PDB entry 6YXY | electron microscopy, 3.10 A resolution | chains A8 and AA of the 83 polymer chains in the assembly

== Chain A8 ==
Molecule: bL35m
From: Trypanosoma brucei brucei
Reference sequence: D0A1K1 (D0A1K1_TRYB9); numbering as in UniProt (aligned over 1-181)
Sequence (181 residues; row label = number of the first residue in the row):
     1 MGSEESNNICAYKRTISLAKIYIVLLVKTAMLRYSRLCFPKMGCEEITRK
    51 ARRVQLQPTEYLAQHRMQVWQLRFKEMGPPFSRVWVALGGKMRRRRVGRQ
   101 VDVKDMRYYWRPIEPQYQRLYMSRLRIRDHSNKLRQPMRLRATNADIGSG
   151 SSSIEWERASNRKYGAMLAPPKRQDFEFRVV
Not modelled in the structure: 1-39
Bound ions: Mg2+: Ala63, Arg66 (shared with G70(AA) of chain AA)

== Chain AA ==
Molecule: 12S ribosomal RNA
From: Trypanosoma brucei brucei
Sequence (1176 nucleotides; numbered 1 to 1176; the number before each row is that of its first residue):
     1 AUUUUACCAAUUAAGAAGAAUAUUAUAAUAAUGGGUGUCUUAUAUUUUAA
    51 AUAAAUAUUUAAAUUCCGUGUAGUAAAUUUAUUAUUUGUAUUAUUUAUAU
   101 AAUAGGUGUAUUAUAUUUAAAUUUUAAAUUUGUUGUUUUAUAUUUAGAUA
   151 CAUAUUUAUAGAUUAAUAUAUUUAAAUAAUAUUUUAAAAUUUAUUGAACU
   201 GUAAUUAUUAGUUUAAUAUUUUUAGUUUGAUGUUGAAAUAUUUAAUUAAA
   251 GAUGUUACAGUUGUUCUAUAUGUACCAAAUAAAUAUAGUAAGAUUAUUUU
   301 AGUUGAAUUAAUAAAUAAAUAUUUAUUUUUCUUUGUAAAUAUUAUGAACA
   351 AUUUAAAAAUUAAUCUGUUUAACUAAAAUGUUAUAUAUAAUAAUCUAAGU
   401 UAAUUUGAAUAUUAAAAGUACAAGUAUAAUUUGUAAUUCUAAAGUAUUUU
   451 AAUGGUAUAUUUUUAGUAGGUAAAUGAAAAGUAUAAAUGGAUAUAACUUA
   501 AUAUUUAAUAUUUGUUUAAUGAAAAGUAUUUUAUUAUUAUAUUGUAUAGU
   551 AUUAUUAUAGUGUAUAGUUUUUUAAAAAUAUAAAAAUAUUGUUAAUAAAA
   601 UUAUCGUAUUUUAAGUGCGUUUAUUAAAUGCGUUUGUCUAAGAUAAUUAU
   651 UUAAGAUUAUUCUUGUAAAUAUAUUUAAAUAUUAAUAAUUCUUAAAAUAA
   701 AAAAAUAUCCUCAAUUGCAAUAUUAUUGUAGCAUAGUAAUUUGUUAACUA
   751 AAUAUUAAAGUGUUCCAUAGAAAAUUUUUAAAUUACAACAAAUAAAAUAA
   801 AGUAUGAAUUAAUAUCAAAAUUUUAAUAAAAAUUAAAAAAUUAAAAUAGG
   851 GCAAGUCCUACUCUCCUUUACAAAGAGAACAUUAUGAUAUGUAAUUGUAU
   901 GUUUGAUUGGGGCAAUACUAUAUUUAUUUAUAUAGCAUAAGAACUAUAUU
   951 CUUUGAAAUUAUAAAAGGUUCGAGCAGGUUAACAAGCAUUAAAAAUAAAU
  1001 GUGUUUCAUCGUCUACUUAUUACCAUGAUUGNNNNNNNNNNNNNNNNNNA
  1051 AUUCGUUAGUUGGGUUAAAAUCGUUGUAAAGCAGAUUUGUUUAUAUAUUU
  1101 AAUUUUUAUAAUUAAUAAUAAUUAAUAUAAGUACGCAAGGAUUGAUUAUU
  1151 GAAAAAAGAAAGAAGAAUAUAAUUUA
Not modelled in the structure: 207-221, 397-442, 595-784, 1024-1031, 1050-1058, 1066-1070
Construct notes: conflict N1032 (A2395 in 343546), N1033 (U2396 in 343546), N1034 (U2397 in 343546), N1035 (G2398 in 343546), N1036 (U2399 in 343546), N1037 (U2400 in 343546), N1038 (C2401 in 343546), N1039 (A2402 in 343546), N1040 (U2403 in 343546), N1041 (C2404 in 343546), N1042 (A2405 in 343546), N1043 (A2406 in 343546), N1044 (A2407 in 343546), N1045 (A2408 in 343546), N1046 (U2409 in 343546), N1047 (A2410 in 343546), N1048 (G2411 in 343546), N1049 (U2412 in 343546)
Bound ions: Mg2+ site 1 near A30 (its only coordinating residue here); Mg2+ site 2: A63, G68; Mg2+ site 3: G70 (shared with Ala63(A8), Arg66(A8) of chain A8); Mg2+ site 4 near G108 (its only coordinating residue here); Mg2+ site 5 near A140 (its only coordinating residue here); Mg2+ site 6 near U145 (its only coordinating residue here); Mg2+ site 7 near A146 (its only coordinating residue here); Mg2+ site 8: A198, C199; Mg2+ site 9: A238, A551; Mg2+ site 10 near U267 (its only coordinating residue here); Mg2+ site 11 near G469 (its only coordinating residue here); Mg2+ site 12 near A495 (its only coordinating residue here); 6 more Mg2+ sites not listed

== Chain A8 / chain AA interface ==
Residue-residue contacts (116; chain A8 residue first):
  Met42(A8) - U23(AA)  hydrogen bond to the sugar
  Met42(A8) - U95(AA)  base contact
  Met42(A8) - U96(AA)  sugar contact
  Arg52(A8) - A282(AA)  hydrogen bond to the sugar
  Arg52(A8) - A283(AA)  salt bridge to the phosphate
  Gln55(A8) - U56(AA)  hydrogen bond to the base
  Thr59(A8) - U180(AA)  sugar contact
  Tyr61(A8) - U60(AA)  phosphate contact
  Tyr61(A8) - A61(AA)  hydrogen bond to the phosphate
  Tyr61(A8) - G70(AA)  stacking on the base
  Tyr61(A8) - U71(AA)  base contact
  Leu62(A8) - U59(AA)  phosphate contact
  Leu62(A8) - U60(AA)  hydrogen bond to the phosphate
  Leu62(A8) - A179(AA)  sugar contact
  Ala63(A8) - U60(AA)  phosphate contact
  Ala63(A8) - A61(AA)  phosphate contact
  Ala63(A8) - G70(AA)  base contact
  Gln64(A8) - G70(AA)  hydrogen bond to the base
  Arg66(A8) - A61(AA)  salt bridge to the phosphate
  Met67(A8) - G68(AA)  phosphate contact
  Gln68(A8) - U65(AA)  hydrogen bond to the base
  Gln68(A8) - G68(AA)  hydrogen bond to the base
  Val69(A8) - C67(AA)  sugar contact
  Leu72(A8) - C67(AA)  base contact
  Arg73(A8) - C67(AA)  hydrogen bond to the base
  Lys75(A8) - U164(AA)  phosphate contact
  Lys75(A8) - A165(AA)  salt bridge to the phosphate
  Glu76(A8) - U163(AA)  phosphate contact
  Met77(A8) - U163(AA)  phosphate contact
  Met77(A8) - U164(AA)  phosphate contact
  Gly78(A8) - U163(AA)  hydrogen bond to the phosphate
  Pro80(A8) - A174(AA)  base contact
  Phe81(A8) - A174(AA)  base contact
  Arg83(A8) - A162(AA)  salt bridge to the phosphate
  Gly90(A8) - U312(AA)  sugar contact
  Lys91(A8) - A311(AA)  sugar contact
  Lys91(A8) - U312(AA)  salt bridge to the phosphate
  Arg93(A8) - G909(AA)  base contact
  Arg93(A8) - G910(AA)  hydrogen bond to the base
  Arg93(A8) - G911(AA)  base contact
  Arg94(A8) - G909(AA)  phosphate contact
  Arg95(A8) - G910(AA)  hydrogen bond to the base
  Arg95(A8) - G911(AA)  hydrogen bond to the base
  Arg95(A8) - G912(AA)  hydrogen bond to the base
  Arg96(A8) - G910(AA)  phosphate contact
  Arg96(A8) - U959(AA)  salt bridge to the phosphate
  Val97(A8) - U959(AA)  hydrogen bond to the base
  Gly98(A8) - C913(AA)  base contact
  Gly98(A8) - A956(AA)  base contact
  Arg99(A8) - G910(AA)  salt bridge to the phosphate
  Arg99(A8) - G911(AA)  salt bridge to the phosphate
  Arg99(A8) - G912(AA)  base contact
  Gln100(A8) - U312(AA)  base contact
  Gln100(A8) - G912(AA)  hydrogen bond to the base
  Gln100(A8) - C913(AA)  base contact
  Gln100(A8) - A956(AA)  base contact
  Val101(A8) - C913(AA)  hydrogen bond to the base
  Val101(A8) - A914(AA)  base contact
  Val101(A8) - A956(AA)  base contact
  Asp102(A8) - C913(AA)  hydrogen bond to the sugar
  Lys104(A8) - U952(AA)  hydrogen bond to the sugar
  Asp105(A8) - U312(AA)  base contact
  Asp105(A8) - C913(AA)  hydrogen bond to the sugar
  Met106(A8) - U312(AA)  base contact
  Arg107(A8) - A313(AA)  base contact
  Tyr108(A8) - A165(AA)  hydrogen bond to the phosphate
  Tyr109(A8) - U312(AA)  hydrogen bond to the phosphate
  Tyr109(A8) - A313(AA)  sugar contact
  Trp110(A8) - A165(AA)  hydrogen bond to the phosphate
  Arg119(A8) - U340(AA)  phosphate contact
  Arg119(A8) - A341(AA)  salt bridge to the phosphate
  Ser123(A8) - A341(AA)  phosphate contact
  Arg126(A8) - U340(AA)  salt bridge to the phosphate
  Arg126(A8) - A341(AA)  salt bridge to the phosphate
  Ile127(A8) - A181(AA)  hydrogen bond to the base
  Arg128(A8) - U180(AA)  phosphate contact
  Asp129(A8) - A178(AA)  hydrogen bond to the sugar
  Asp129(A8) - U180(AA)  hydrogen bond to the phosphate
  His130(A8) - A150(AA)  hydrogen bond to the sugar
  His130(A8) - C151(AA)  salt bridge to the phosphate
  His130(A8) - A181(AA)  hydrogen bond to the base
  Ser131(A8) - C151(AA)  sugar contact
  Asn132(A8) - A154(AA)  hydrogen bond to the base
  Asn132(A8) - A178(AA)  hydrogen bond to the sugar
  Lys133(A8) - U153(AA)  phosphate contact
  Leu134(A8) - A154(AA)  base contact
  Leu134(A8) - A176(AA)  base contact
  Leu134(A8) - U177(AA)  phosphate contact
  Arg135(A8) - A178(AA)  hydrogen bond to the base
  Arg135(A8) - A179(AA)  hydrogen bond to the base
  Gln136(A8) - A174(AA)  base contact
  Gln136(A8) - A175(AA)  base contact
  Arg139(A8) - A162(AA)  salt bridge to the phosphate
  Ala142(A8) - A61(AA)  sugar contact
  Asp146(A8) - U60(AA)  base contact
  Ser149(A8) - U60(AA)  base contact
  Ser149(A8) - U177(AA)  hydrogen bond to the base
  Gly150(A8) - U59(AA)  hydrogen bond to the base
  Gly150(A8) - U60(AA)  base contact
  Ser151(A8) - U59(AA)  base contact
  Glu155(A8) - U58(AA)  hydrogen bond to the base
  Trp156(A8) - U58(AA)  stacking on the base
  Trp156(A8) - U59(AA)  phosphate contact
  Arg158(A8) - U74(AA)  hydrogen bond to the base
  Ala159(A8) - U58(AA)  base contact
  Ala159(A8) - U74(AA)  base contact
  Ser160(A8) - U74(AA)  hydrogen bond to the base
  Asn161(A8) - A72(AA)  hydrogen bond to the sugar
  Asn161(A8) - U74(AA)  hydrogen bond to the base
  Arg162(A8) - U59(AA)  base contact
  Arg162(A8) - U71(AA)  hydrogen bond to the sugar
  Arg162(A8) - A72(AA)  hydrogen bond to the base
  Ala166(A8) - A72(AA)  base contact
  Met167(A8) - A61(AA)  base contact
  Met167(A8) - A72(AA)  base contact
  Leu168(A8) - A61(AA)  sugar contact
Interface residues without a listed pair, chain A8 (78 interface residues in all): Ile47, Arg53, Glu60, Gln71, Arg111, Pro115, Arg141, Ala145, Ile147
Interface residues without a listed pair, chain AA (53 interface residues in all): A22, U24, A25, A62, A317, U342

== In short ==
Chain A8 and chain AA form an interface of 78 and 53 residues respectively; the contacts include 41 hydrogen
bonds, 13 salt bridges and 2 aromatic stacking contacts. Polar pairs include Gln55(A8)-U56(AA),
Gln64(A8)-G70(AA) and Gln68(A8)-U65(AA).
Chain A8 is bL35m and chain AA is 12S ribosomal RNA, both from Trypanosoma brucei brucei; the structure, State
B of the Trypanosoma brucei mitoribosomal large subunit assembly intermediate, was determined by electron
microscopy together with 6YXX from the same study.
